3PT9 - chain A; structure by X-ray diffraction, 2.50 A resolution.

# Chain A
Protein: DNA (cytosine-5)-methyltransferase 1
From: Mus musculus
Notes: EC 2.1.1.37
Reference sequence: P13864 (DNMT1_MOUSE); numbering as in UniProt (aligned over 731-1602)
Chain sequence (873 residues; each row starts with the number of its first residue):
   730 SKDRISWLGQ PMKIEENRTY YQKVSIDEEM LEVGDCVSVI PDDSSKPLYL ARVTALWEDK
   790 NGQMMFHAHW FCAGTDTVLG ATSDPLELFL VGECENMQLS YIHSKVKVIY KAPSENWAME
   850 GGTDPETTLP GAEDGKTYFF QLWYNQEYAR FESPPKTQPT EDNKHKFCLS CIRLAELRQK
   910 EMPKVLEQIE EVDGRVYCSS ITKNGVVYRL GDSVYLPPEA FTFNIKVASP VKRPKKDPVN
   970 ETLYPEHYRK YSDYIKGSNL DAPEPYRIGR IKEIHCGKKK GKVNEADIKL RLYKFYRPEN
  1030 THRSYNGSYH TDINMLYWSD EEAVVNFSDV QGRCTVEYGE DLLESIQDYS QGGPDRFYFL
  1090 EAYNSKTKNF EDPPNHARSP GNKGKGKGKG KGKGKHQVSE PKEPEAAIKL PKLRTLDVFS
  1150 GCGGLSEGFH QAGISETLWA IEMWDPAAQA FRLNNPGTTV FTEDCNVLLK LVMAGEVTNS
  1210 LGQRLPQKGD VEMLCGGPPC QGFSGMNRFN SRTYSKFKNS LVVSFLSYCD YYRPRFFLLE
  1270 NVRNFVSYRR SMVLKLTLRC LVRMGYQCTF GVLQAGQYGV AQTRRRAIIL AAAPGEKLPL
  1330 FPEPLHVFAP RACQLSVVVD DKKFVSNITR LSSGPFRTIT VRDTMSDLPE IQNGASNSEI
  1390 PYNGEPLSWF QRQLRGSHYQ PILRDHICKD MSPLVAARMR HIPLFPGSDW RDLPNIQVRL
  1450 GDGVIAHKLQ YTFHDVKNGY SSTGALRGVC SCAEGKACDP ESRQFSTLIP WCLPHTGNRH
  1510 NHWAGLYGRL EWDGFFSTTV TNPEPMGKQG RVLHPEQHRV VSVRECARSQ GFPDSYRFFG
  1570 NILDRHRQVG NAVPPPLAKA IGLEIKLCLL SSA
Disordered / not traced: 851-864, 982-988, 1111-1136, 1601-1602
Sequence notes: expression tag (730)
UniProt features mapped onto this chain:
  - region: Lys1112 to His1125 (7 X 2 AA tandem repeats of K-G)
  - active site: Cys1229
  - binding site (S-adenosyl-L-methionine): Ser1149, Gly1153, Leu1154, Glu1171, Met1172, Asp1193, Cys1194, Val1582
  - modified residue: Ser735 (Phosphoserine), Lys752 (N6-acetyllysine), Ser882 (Phosphoserine), Lys895 (N6-acetyllysine), Lys961 (N6-acetyllysine), Lys965 (N6-acetyllysine), Lys979 (N6-acetyllysine), Lys1114 (N6-acetyllysine), Lys1116 (N6-acetyllysine), Lys1118 (N6-acetyllysine), Lys1120 (N6-acetyllysine), Lys1122 (N6-acetyllysine), Lys1124 (N6-acetyllysine), Lys1352 (N6-acetyllysine), Lys1418 (N6-acetyllysine)
Bound ions: Zn2+ site 1: His796, Cys823, Cys897, Cys900; Zn2+ site 2: Cys1479, Cys1481, Cys1487, His1504
Residues lining bound ligands: S-adenosylhomocysteine (SAH): Phe1148, Ser1149, Gly1150, Cys1151, Gly1152, Gly1153, Leu1154, Ile1170, Glu1171, Met1172, Trp1173, Ala1176, Glu1192, Asp1193, Cys1194, Gly1226, Pro1228, Leu1250, Asn1580, Ala1581, Val1582

# In short
Bound to chain A: S-adenosylhomocysteine. Cys1479, Cys1481, Cys1487 and His1504 coordinate Zn2+ site 2.
His796, Cys823, Cys897 and Cys900 form the Zn2+ site 1. Curated annotation (UniProt) lists active-site residue
Cys1229 and 8 S-adenosyl-L-methionine-binding residues.
Chain A is DNA (cytosine-5)-methyltransferase 1 (Mus musculus); the structure, Crystal structure of mouse
DNMT1(731-1602) in the free state, was determined by X-ray diffraction together with 3PT6 and 3PTA from the
same study.
